PDB entry 8B8X | X-ray diffraction, 1.78 A resolution | chains A and C

# Chain A
Name: Peroxisome proliferator-activated receptor gamma
Source organism: Homo sapiens
Reference sequence: P37231 (PPARG_HUMAN); residues 203-477 here correspond to UniProt positions 231-505 (UniProt number = residue number + 28)
Chain sequence (279 residues; numbered 199 to 477; the number before each row is that of its first residue):
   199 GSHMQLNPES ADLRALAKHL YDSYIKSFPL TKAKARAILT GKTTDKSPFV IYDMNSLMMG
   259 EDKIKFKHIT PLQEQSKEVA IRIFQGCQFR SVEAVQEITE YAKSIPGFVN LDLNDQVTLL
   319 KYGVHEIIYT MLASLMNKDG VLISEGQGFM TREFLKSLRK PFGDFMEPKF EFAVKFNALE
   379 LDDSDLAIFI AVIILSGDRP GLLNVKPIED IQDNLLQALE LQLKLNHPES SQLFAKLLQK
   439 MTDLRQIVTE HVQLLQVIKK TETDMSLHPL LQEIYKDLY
Disordered / not traced: 199-200, 267-271, 474-477
Sequence notes: expression tag (199-202)
Ligand contacts: A8R ((2S)-2-{5-[(5-{[(1S)-1-(4-tert-butylphenyl)ethyl]carbamoyl}-2,3-dimethyl-1H-indol-1-yl)methyl]-2-chlorophenoxy}propanoic acid): Lys265, His266, Ile281, Phe282, Gly284, Cys285, Gln286, Arg288, Ser289, Val290, Val293, Val322, His323, Ile326, Tyr327, Leu330, Leu333, Val339, Leu340, Ile341, Ser342, Met348, Phe363, Met364, Lys367, His449
UniProt features mapped onto this chain:
  - motif: Pro467 to Asp475 (9aaTAD)
  - binding site (rosiglitazone): Gln286 to Ser289, His323, His449, Tyr473
  - cross-link: Lys224 (Glycyl lysine isopeptide (Lys-Gly) (interchain with G-Cter in ubiquitin))

# Chain C
Name: Nuclear receptor corepressor 2
Reference sequence: Q9Y618 (NCOR2_HUMAN); residues 2343-2365 here correspond to UniProt positions 2332-2354 (UniProt number = residue number - 11)
Chain sequence (23 residues; row label = number of the first residue in the row):
  2343 HASTNMGLEA IIRKALMGKY DQW
Disordered / not traced: 2343-2347, 2360-2365
UniProt features mapped onto this chain:
  - motif: Leu2350 to Ile2354 (CORNR box of ID2)

# How chain A and chain C interact
Contacting residue pairs (22; chain A residue first):
  Val293(A) - Leu2350(C)  hydrophobic
  Val293(A) - Ile2353(C)  hydrophobic
  Val293(A) - Ile2354(C)  hydrophobic
  Thr297(A) - Ala2357(C)
  Thr297(A) - Leu2358(C)
  Glu298(A) - Ala2357(C)
  Lys301(A) - Ala2357(C)  hydrogen bond (side chain-backbone)
  Lys301(A) - Leu2358(C)
  Leu311(A) - Arg2355(C)
  Leu311(A) - Leu2358(C)  hydrophobic
  Asn312(A) - Arg2355(C)  hydrogen bond
  Gln314(A) - Leu2358(C)
  Val315(A) - Glu2351(C)
  Val315(A) - Arg2355(C)
  Leu318(A) - Ile2354(C)  hydrophobic
  Lys319(A) - Leu2350(C)
  Lys319(A) - Ile2354(C)
  Leu468(A) - Ile2353(C)  hydrophobic
  Leu468(A) - Lys2356(C)
  Leu469(A) - Ile2353(C)  hydrophobic
  Ile472(A) - Ala2352(C)  hydrophobic
  Ile472(A) - Lys2356(C)
Interface residues without a listed pair, chain A (17 interface residues in all): Val290, Gln294, Phe306, Val322

# Summary
The interface between chain A and chain C involves 17 residues on one side and 9 on the other, with 2 hydrogen
bonds. Among the polar pairs are Lys301(A)-Ala2357(C) and Asn312(A)-Arg2355(C). Ligands of chain A: compound
A8R. From UniProt: 7 rosiglitazone-binding residues on chain A.
Chain A is Peroxisome proliferator-activated receptor gamma (Homo sapiens) and chain C is Nuclear receptor
corepressor 2; the structure, Crystal structure of PPARG and NCOR2 with SR10221, an inverse agonist, was
determined by X-ray diffraction, deposited together with 8B8W, 8B8Y, 8B8Z, 8B90, 8B91, 8B92 and 3 further
entries.
